7FIK - chains B and D of the 32 polymer chains in the assembly; structure by electron microscopy, 3.70 A resolution.

Chain B:
Protein: Nuclear pore complex protein Nup85
Source organism: Xenopus laevis
UniProtKB: Q68FJ0 (NUP85_XENLA); residues 1-653 here = UniProt positions 1-653
Chain sequence (653 residues; row label = number of the first residue in the row):
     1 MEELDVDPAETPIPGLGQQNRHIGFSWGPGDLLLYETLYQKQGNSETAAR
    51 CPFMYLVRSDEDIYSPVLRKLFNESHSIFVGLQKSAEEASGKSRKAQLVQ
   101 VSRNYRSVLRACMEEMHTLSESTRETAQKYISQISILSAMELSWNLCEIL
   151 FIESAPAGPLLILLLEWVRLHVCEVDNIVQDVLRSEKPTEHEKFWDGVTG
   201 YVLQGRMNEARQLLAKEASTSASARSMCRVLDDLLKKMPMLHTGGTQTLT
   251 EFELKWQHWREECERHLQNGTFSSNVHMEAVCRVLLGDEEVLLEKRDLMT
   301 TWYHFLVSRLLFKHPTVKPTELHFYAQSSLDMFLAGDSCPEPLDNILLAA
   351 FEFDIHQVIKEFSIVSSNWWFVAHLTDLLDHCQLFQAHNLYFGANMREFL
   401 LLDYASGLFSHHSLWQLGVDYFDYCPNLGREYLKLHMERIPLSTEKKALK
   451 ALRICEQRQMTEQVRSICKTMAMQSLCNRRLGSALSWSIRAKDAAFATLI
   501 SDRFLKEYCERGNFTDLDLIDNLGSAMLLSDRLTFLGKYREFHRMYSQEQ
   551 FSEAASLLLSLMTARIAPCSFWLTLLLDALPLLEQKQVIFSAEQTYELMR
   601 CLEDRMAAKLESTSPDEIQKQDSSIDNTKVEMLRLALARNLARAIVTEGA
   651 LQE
Disordered / not traced: 1-17, 43-46, 87-89, 243-246, 335-339, 387-394, 613-621, 649-653

Chain D:
Protein: Nucleoporin SEH1-B
Source organism: Xenopus laevis
UniProtKB: Q6GNF1 (SEH1B_XENLA); residue numbers follow UniProt; this construct covers 1-360
Chain sequence (360 residues; row label = number of the first residue in the row):
     1 MFVARSIAADHKDLIHDVSFDFHGRRMATCSSDQSVKVWDKSENVNWHCT
    51 ASWKTHSGSVWRVTWAHPEFGQVLASCSFDRTAAVWEEIVGESNDKLRGQ
   101 SHWVKRTTLVDSRTSVTDVKFAPKHMGLMLATCSADGVVRIYEAPDVMNL
   151 SQWSLQHEISCKLSCSCISWNPSSSRAHSPMIAVGSDDSSPNIMGKVQIY
   201 EYNENTRKYAKAETLMSVSDPVHDIAFAPNLGRSFHILAVATKDVRIFTM
   251 KPLRKELSSSGGVTKFENHTVAQFDNHNSQVWRVSWNITGTVLASSGDDG
   301 TVRLWKANYMDNWKCIGVLKGDGNPVGNSFQGIFGSSIGSASHGLQNSVN
   351 GTSTSGRKHS
Disordered / not traced: 1, 92-98, 257-259, 328-360

How chain B and chain D interact:
Pairs across the interface (71; chain B residue first):
  Gln18(B) with Gly321(D), hydrogen bond (backbone-backbone); Asp322(D)
  His22(B) with Trp282(D), hydrogen bond; Asp298(D)
  Ile23(B) with Ser296(D); Gly300(D); Val302(D)
  Phe25(B) with Arg283(D); Ser285(D); Ala294(D); Ser295(D); Ser296(D)
  Ser26(B) with Val18(D), hydrogen bond (side chain-backbone)
  Trp27(B) with Ser285(D), hydrogen bond (side chain-backbone); Trp286(D); Asn287(D); Ala294(D); Leu304(D), hydrophobic
  Gly28(B) with Ile288(D)
  Pro29(B) with His23(D); Ile288(D)
  Asp31(B) with Phe20(D)
  Leu33(B) with Val18(D), hydrophobic; Phe20(D), hydrophobic; Met27(D), hydrophobic
  Leu34(B) with Val302(D), hydrophobic; Leu319(D), hydrophobic
  Tyr35(B) with His16(D); Asp17(D), hydrogen bond; Val18(D), hydrophobic; Arg283(D)
  Glu36(B) with Ile15(D)
  Thr37(B) with Ile15(D); His16(D)
  Leu38(B) with Leu14(D), hydrophobic; His16(D)
  Cys51(B) with Leu14(D), hydrophobic
  Pro52(B) with Ser6(D), hydrogen bond (backbone-side chain); Ile7(D), hydrogen bond (backbone-backbone)
  Phe53(B) with Ser6(D)
  Met54(B) with Arg5(D), hydrogen bond (backbone-backbone); Ile7(D), hydrophobic; Met27(D), hydrophobic; Trp47(D)
  Tyr55(B) with Ala4(D), hydrophobic; Arg5(D); Asp322(D); Gly323(D)
  Leu56(B) with Val3(D)
  Val57(B) with Phe2(D), hydrophobic
  Arg58(B) with Phe2(D), hydrogen bond (backbone-backbone); Val3(D)
  Ser59(B) with Phe2(D)
  Glu61(B) with Phe2(D), hydrogen bond (side chain-backbone)
  Met396(B) with Tyr309(D), hydrophobic
  Tyr432(B) with Thr289(D); Thr291(D)
  Leu435(B) with Leu231(D), hydrophobic
  Glu438(B) with Phe22(D); Lys124(D), salt bridge
  Arg439(B) with His23(D), hydrogen bond (backbone-side chain); Ile288(D), hydrogen bond (side chain-backbone)
  Ile440(B) with His23(D)
  Pro441(B) with His23(D); Arg25(D)
  Leu442(B) with Arg25(D)
  Ser443(B) with Arg25(D), hydrogen bond
  Ser466(B) with Lys124(D), hydrogen bond
  Lys469(B) with Glu69(D), salt bridge
  Leu499(B) with Met148(D), hydrophobic
  Arg503(B) with Met148(D)
Also at the interface, not in a pair above, chain B (48 interface residues in all): Arg21, Gly24, Leu32, Tyr39, Gln40, Phe399, Leu428, His436, Met473, Leu476
Also at the interface, not in a pair above, chain D (49 interface residues in all): Ala8, Ala9, Gly24, Pro68, Gly71, Val284, Gly297, Lys320

Overview:
The interface between chain B and chain D involves 48 residues on one side and 49 on the other, with 14
hydrogen bonds and 2 salt bridges. Polar contacts include Glu438(B)-Lys124(D), Lys469(B)-Glu69(D) and
His22(B)-Trp282(D).
Here chain B is Nuclear pore complex protein Nup85 and chain D is Nucleoporin SEH1-B, both from Xenopus
laevis. Entry 7FIK (The cryo-EM structure of the CR subunit from X. laevis NPC) was determined by electron
microscopy (same publication as 7FIL).
